PDB entry 9K6R | electron microscopy, 2.70 A resolution | chains A and B of the 3 polymer chains in the assembly

== Chain A ==
Protein: Protein argonaute-2
From: Homo sapiens
Notes: EC 3.1.26.-
UniProt: Q9UKV8 (AGO2_HUMAN); numbering as in UniProt (aligned over 20-859)
Chain sequence (840 residues; row label = number of the first residue in the row):
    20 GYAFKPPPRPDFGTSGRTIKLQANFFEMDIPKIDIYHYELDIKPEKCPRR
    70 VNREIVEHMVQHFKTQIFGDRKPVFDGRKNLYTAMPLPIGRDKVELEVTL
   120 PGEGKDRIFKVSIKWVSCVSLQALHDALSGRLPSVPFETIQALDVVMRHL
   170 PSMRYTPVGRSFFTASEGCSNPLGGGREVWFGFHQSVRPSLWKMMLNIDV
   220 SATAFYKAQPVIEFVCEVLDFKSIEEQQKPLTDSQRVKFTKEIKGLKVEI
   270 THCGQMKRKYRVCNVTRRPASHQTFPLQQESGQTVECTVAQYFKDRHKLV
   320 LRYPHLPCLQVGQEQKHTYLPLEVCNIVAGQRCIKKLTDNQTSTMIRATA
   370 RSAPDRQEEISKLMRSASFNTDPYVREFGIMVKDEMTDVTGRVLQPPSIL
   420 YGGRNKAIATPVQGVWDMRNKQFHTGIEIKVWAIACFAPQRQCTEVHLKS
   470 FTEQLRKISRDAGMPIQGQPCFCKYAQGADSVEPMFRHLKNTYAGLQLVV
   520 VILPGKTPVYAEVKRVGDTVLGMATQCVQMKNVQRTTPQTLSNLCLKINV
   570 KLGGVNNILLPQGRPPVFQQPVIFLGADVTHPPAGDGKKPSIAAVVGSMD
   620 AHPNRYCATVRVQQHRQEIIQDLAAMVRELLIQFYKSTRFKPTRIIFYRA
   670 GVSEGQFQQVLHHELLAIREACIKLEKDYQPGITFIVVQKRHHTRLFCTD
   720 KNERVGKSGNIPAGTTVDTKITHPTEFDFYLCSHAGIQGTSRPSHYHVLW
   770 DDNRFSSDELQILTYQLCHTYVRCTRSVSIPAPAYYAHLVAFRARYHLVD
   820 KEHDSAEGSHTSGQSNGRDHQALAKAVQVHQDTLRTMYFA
Not modelled in the structure: 45-404
Differences from the reference sequence: engineered mutation Ala669 (Asp in Q9UKV8)
UniProt features mapped onto this chain:
  - region: Tyr311 to His316 (Interaction with guide RNA), Phe587 to Pro590 (Interaction with GW182 family members), Leu650 to Lys660 (Interaction with GW182 family members), Lys709, Arg710 (Interaction with guide RNA), His753 to Arg761 (Interaction with guide RNA), Tyr790 to Arg812 (Interaction with guide RNA)
  - binding site (a divalent metal cation): Asp597, His807
  - modified residue: Ser387 (Phosphoserine), Pro700 (4-hydroxyproline), Ser824 (Phosphoserine), Ser828 (Phosphoserine), Ser831 (Phosphoserine), Ser834 (Phosphoserine)
  - natural variant: Leu192 (L192P: In LESKRES), Gly201 (G201C: In LESKRES; G201V: In LESKRES), His203 (H203Q: In LESKRES), Thr357 (T357M: In LESKRES), Met364 (M364T: In LESKRES), Ala367 (A367P: In LESKRES), Gly573 (G573S: In LESKRES), Gly733 (G733R: In LESKRES), Cys751 (C751Y: In LESKRES), Ser760 (S760R: In LESKRES)
  - mutagenesis: Leu140 (L140W: No effect), Phe470 (F470V: No effect on miRNA-binding or target mRNA cleavage. Abrogates binding to the 7-methylguanosine cap of mRNA and prevents inhibition of translation. Abolishes interaction with TNRC6C ...), Phe505 (F505V: No effect on miRNA-binding or target mRNA cleavage. Abrogates binding to the 7-methylguanosine cap of mRNA and prevents inhibition of translation and abolishes interaction with TNRC6C ...), Lys533 (K533A: Impairs RNA cleavage), Gln545 (Q545A: Impairs RNA cleavage), Lys570 (K570A: Impairs RNA cleavage), Asp597 (D597A: Abrogates RNA cleavage but does not affect binding to siRNA or translational repression), Gln633 (Q633A: No effect; Q633R: Abrogates RNA cleavage. Binds siRNA), His634 (H634P/A: Abrogates RNA cleavage. Binds siRNA), Glu673 (E673A: Impairs RNA cleavage; E673G: No effect on RNA cleavage), Phe676 (F676A/I/M/R/Y: Impairs RNA cleavage; F676V: Abrogates RNA cleavage), His682 (H682Y: No effect), 5 further mutagenesis entries in UniProt
Ion coordination: Mg2+: Asp597 (shared with 1 residue of chain C)

== Chain B ==
Molecule: 15-nt RNA strand
From: Homo sapiens
Sequence (15 nucleotides; row label = number of the first residue in the row):
     1 UACAAGAGCCUUUCU

== Interface between chain A and chain B ==
Contacting residue pairs - 44 pairs, chain A then chain B:
  Leu522(A) - U1(B)  base contact
  Gly524(A) - U1(B)  hydrogen bond to the base
  Lys525(A) - U1(B)  base contact
  Thr526(A) - U1(B)  base contact
  Tyr529(A) - U1(B)  stacking on the base
  Lys533(A) - U1(B)  salt bridge to the phosphate
  Thr544(A) - U1(B)  phosphate contact
  Gln545(A) - U1(B)  hydrogen bond to the phosphate
  Cys546(A) - U1(B)  hydrogen bond to the phosphate
  Cys546(A) - A2(B)  sugar contact
  Val547(A) - A2(B)  phosphate contact
  Gln548(A) - U1(B)  hydrogen bond to the sugar
  Gln548(A) - A2(B)  hydrogen bond to the phosphate
  Asn551(A) - A2(B)  hydrogen bond to the phosphate
  Thr559(A) - A2(B)  hydrogen bond to the base
  Asn562(A) - A2(B)  hydrogen bond to the base
  Asn562(A) - C3(B)  sugar contact
  Leu563(A) - A2(B)  sugar contact
  Lys566(A) - U1(B)  salt bridge to the phosphate
  Lys566(A) - A2(B)  phosphate contact
  Lys566(A) - C3(B)  salt bridge to the phosphate
  Lys570(A) - U1(B)  salt bridge to the phosphate
  Pro602(A) - U11(B)  base contact
  Ala603(A) - U12(B)  sugar contact
  Ala603(A) - U13(B)  sugar contact
  Arg714(A) - A7(B)  salt bridge to the phosphate
  His753(A) - A5(B)  hydrogen bond to the phosphate
  His753(A) - G6(B)  salt bridge to the phosphate
  Ile756(A) - A4(B)  base contact
  Gln757(A) - A5(B)  sugar contact
  Gln757(A) - G6(B)  sugar contact
  Thr759(A) - G6(B)  sugar contact
  Arg761(A) - G6(B)  hydrogen bond to the phosphate
  Tyr790(A) - A4(B)  hydrogen bond to the phosphate
  Arg792(A) - C3(B)  salt bridge to the phosphate
  Arg792(A) - A4(B)  salt bridge to the phosphate
  Cys793(A) - C3(B)  sugar contact
  Arg795(A) - A4(B)  sugar contact
  Val797(A) - A4(B)  phosphate contact
  Val797(A) - A5(B)  phosphate contact
  Ser798(A) - A5(B)  hydrogen bond to the phosphate
  Tyr804(A) - A4(B)  hydrogen bond to the phosphate
  Tyr804(A) - A5(B)  hydrogen bond to the phosphate
  Arg812(A) - U1(B)  salt bridge to the phosphate
Also at the interface, not in a pair above, chain A (38 interface residues in all): Gln558, Gly604, Gly758, Ser760, Tyr815

== In short ==
38 residues of chain A and 10 residues of chain B are in contact; the contacts include 14 hydrogen bonds, 9
salt bridges and 1 aromatic stacking contact. Polar pairs include Gly524(A)-U1(B), Thr559(A)-A2(B) and
Asn562(A)-A2(B).
Here chain A is Protein argonaute-2 and chain B is a 15-nt RNA strand, both from Homo sapiens. Entry 9K6R
(Cryo-EM Structure of hAGO2D669A-siRNA-target (14-nt, uni-lobed)) was determined by electron microscopy
together with 9K6P, 9K6Q, 9K6S and 9K6T from the same study.
